PDB entry 5WG3 | X-ray diffraction, 2.90 A resolution | chains B and G of the 3 polymer chains in the assembly

== Chain B ==
Name: Guanine nucleotide-binding protein G(I)/G(S)/G(T) subunit beta-1
Organism: Bos taurus
Reference sequence: P62871 (GBB1_BOVIN); residue numbers follow UniProt; this construct covers 1-340
Sequence (340 residues; numbered 1 to 340; the number before each row is that of its first residue):
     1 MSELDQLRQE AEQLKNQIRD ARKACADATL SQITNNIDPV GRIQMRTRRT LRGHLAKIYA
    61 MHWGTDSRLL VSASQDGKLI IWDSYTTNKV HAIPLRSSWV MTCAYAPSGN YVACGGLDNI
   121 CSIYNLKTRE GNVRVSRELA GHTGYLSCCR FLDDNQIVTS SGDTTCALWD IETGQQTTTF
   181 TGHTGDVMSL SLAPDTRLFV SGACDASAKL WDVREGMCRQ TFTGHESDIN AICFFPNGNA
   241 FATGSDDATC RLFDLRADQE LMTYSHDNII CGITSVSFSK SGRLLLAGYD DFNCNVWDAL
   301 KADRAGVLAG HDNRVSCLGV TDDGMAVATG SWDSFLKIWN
Unresolved in the structure: 1
Curated features (UniProtKB/Swiss-Prot):
  - modified residue: Ser-2 (N-acetylserine), His-266 (Phosphohistidine)

== Chain G ==
Name: Guanine nucleotide-binding protein G(I)/G(S)/G(O) subunit gamma-2
Organism: Bos taurus
Reference sequence: P63212 (GBG2_BOVIN); numbering as in UniProt (aligned over 1-71)
Sequence (71 residues; row label = number of the first residue in the row):
     1 MASNNTASIA QARKLVEQLK MEANIDRIKV SKAAADLMAY CEAHAKEDPL LTPVPASENP
    61 FREKKFFSAI L
Unresolved in the structure: 1-6, 64-71
Sequence notes: engineered mutation Ser-68 (Cys in P63212)
Curated features (UniProtKB/Swiss-Prot):
  - modified residue: Ala-2 (N-acetylalanine)

== Chain B / chain G interface ==
Contacting residue pairs (91; chain B residue first):
  Glu-3(B) / Ile-9(G)
  Glu-3(B) / Arg-13(G)  salt bridge
  Leu-4(B) / Ser-8(G)
  Leu-4(B) / Ala-12(G)  hydrophobic
  Leu-7(B) / Ile-9(G)
  Leu-7(B) / Ala-12(G)  hydrophobic
  Leu-7(B) / Arg-13(G)
  Leu-7(B) / Val-16(G)
  Arg-8(B) / Ala-7(G)
  Glu-10(B) / Val-16(G)
  Ala-11(B) / Val-16(G)
  Ala-11(B) / Leu-19(G)
  Leu-14(B) / Val-16(G)
  Leu-14(B) / Leu-19(G)  hydrophobic
  Leu-14(B) / Lys-20(G)
  Lys-15(B) / Leu-19(G)
  Gln-17(B) / Ala-23(G)
  Ile-18(B) / Leu-19(G)
  Ile-18(B) / Glu-22(G)
  Ile-18(B) / Ala-23(G)  hydrophobic
  Ala-21(B) / Arg-27(G)
  Ala-24(B) / Lys-29(G)  hydrogen bond (backbone-side chain)
  Cys-25(B) / Arg-27(G)
  Cys-25(B) / Ile-28(G)
  Cys-25(B) / Lys-29(G)
  Cys-25(B) / Val-30(G)  hydrogen bond (backbone-backbone)
  Ala-26(B) / Val-30(G)  hydrophobic
  Asp-27(B) / Lys-29(G)
  Asp-27(B) / Val-30(G)
  Asp-27(B) / Ser-31(G)  hydrogen bond
  Ala-28(B) / Val-30(G)
  Leu-30(B) / Ala-34(G)  hydrophobic
  Ile-33(B) / Ala-34(G)  hydrophobic
  Ile-33(B) / Met-38(G)
  Thr-34(B) / Met-38(G)
  Ile-37(B) / Met-38(G)  hydrophobic
  Val-40(B) / Leu-51(G)  hydrophobic
  Met-45(B) / Leu-50(G)  hydrophobic
  Arg-48(B) / Phe-61(G)
  Arg-48(B) / Arg-62(G)
  Arg-49(B) / Pro-60(G)
  Arg-49(B) / Phe-61(G)  hydrogen bond (side chain-backbone)
  Ser-84(B) / Phe-61(G)
  Tyr-85(B) / Pro-60(G)
  Tyr-85(B) / Phe-61(G)  hydrophobic
  Thr-181(B) / Lys-14(G)
  Met-217(B) / Met-21(G)  hydrophobic
  Cys-218(B) / Gln-18(G)  hydrogen bond (backbone-side chain)
  Arg-219(B) / Glu-22(G)
  Thr-221(B) / Glu-22(G)  hydrogen bond
  Phe-235(B) / Leu-37(G)  hydrophobic
  Phe-235(B) / Cys-41(G)  hydrophobic
  Pro-236(B) / Tyr-40(G)  hydrophobic
  Asn-237(B) / Tyr-40(G)
  Asp-254(B) / Ala-33(G)
  Asp-254(B) / Leu-37(G)
  Arg-256(B) / Arg-27(G)
  Arg-256(B) / Ile-28(G)  hydrogen bond (backbone-backbone)
  Arg-256(B) / Lys-32(G)
  Arg-256(B) / Asp-36(G)  salt bridge
  Ala-257(B) / Ile-28(G)
  Asp-258(B) / Ile-25(G)
  Asp-258(B) / Arg-27(G)  salt bridge
  Gln-259(B) / Val-30(G)
  Leu-261(B) / Val-30(G)  hydrophobic
  Leu-261(B) / Leu-37(G)  hydrophobic
  Ser-279(B) / Asp-48(G)  hydrogen bond
  Ser-279(B) / Leu-50(G)
  Lys-280(B) / Glu-47(G)
  Lys-280(B) / Asp-48(G)
  Ser-281(B) / Tyr-40(G)
  Ser-281(B) / Cys-41(G)
  Ser-281(B) / His-44(G)
  Ser-281(B) / Asp-48(G)  hydrogen bond
  Ser-281(B) / Leu-51(G)
  Gly-282(B) / Cys-41(G)
  Arg-283(B) / Cys-41(G)
  Arg-283(B) / Leu-51(G)
  Leu-284(B) / Leu-50(G)  hydrophobic
  Leu-284(B) / Leu-51(G)  hydrophobic
  Leu-300(B) / Cys-41(G)  hydrophobic
  Asp-323(B) / Pro-49(G)
  Gly-324(B) / Pro-49(G)
  Gly-324(B) / Leu-50(G)
  Met-325(B) / Glu-58(G)
  Met-325(B) / Pro-60(G)
  Ala-326(B) / Phe-61(G)  hydrophobic
  Val-327(B) / Leu-50(G)  hydrophobic
  Ile-338(B) / Phe-61(G)  hydrophobic
  Asn-340(B) / Asn-59(G)  hydrogen bond
  Asn-340(B) / Phe-61(G)
Other interface residues (no listed pair), chain B (61 interface residues in all): Arg-22, Thr-29, Ile-43, Gln-220, Ala-240, Leu-252, Val-320
Other interface residues (no listed pair), chain G (44 interface residues in all): Leu-15, Asn-24, Asp-26, Ala-35, Glu-42, Ala-45

== In short ==
Chain B and chain G form an interface of 61 and 44 residues respectively; the contacts include 10 hydrogen
bonds and 3 salt bridges. Polar pairs include Glu-3(B)/Arg-13(G), Arg-256(B)/Asp-36(G) and
Asp-258(B)/Arg-27(G).
Chain B is Guanine nucleotide-binding protein G(I)/G(S)/G(T) subunit beta-1 and chain G is Guanine
nucleotide-binding protein G(I)/G(S)/G(O) subunit gamma-2, both from Bos taurus; the structure, Human GRK2 in
complex with Gbetagamma subunits and CCG258748, was determined by X-ray diffraction, deposited together with
5WG4 and 5WG5.
